PDB entry 7OGQ | X-ray diffraction, 2.20 A resolution | chains BBB and CCC of the 3 polymer chains in the assembly

Chain BBB:
Molecule: Somatic embryogenesis receptor kinase 1
Organism: Arabidopsis thaliana
Notes: EC 2.7.10.1, 2.7.11.1
UniProtKB: Q94AG2 (SERK1_ARATH); numbering as in UniProt (aligned over 24-211)
Sequence (203 residues; each row starts with the number of its first residue):
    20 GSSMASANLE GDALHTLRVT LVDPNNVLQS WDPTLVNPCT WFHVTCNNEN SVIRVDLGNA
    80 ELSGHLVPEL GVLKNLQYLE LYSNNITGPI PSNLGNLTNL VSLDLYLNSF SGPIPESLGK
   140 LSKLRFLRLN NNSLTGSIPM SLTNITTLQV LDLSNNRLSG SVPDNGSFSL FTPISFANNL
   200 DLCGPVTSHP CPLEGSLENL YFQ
Disordered / not traced: 20-26, 212-222
Sequence notes: expression tag (20-23, 212-222)
Disulfide bonds: C58-C65, C202-C210
Covalently attached groups: N-acetylglucosamine (NAG) linked to N115, N150, N163, N184

Chain CCC:
Molecule: Protein IDA-LIKE 2
Organism: Arabidopsis thaliana
UniProtKB: Q6DUW9 (IDL2_ARATH); numbering as in UniProt (aligned over 70-83)
Sequence (14 residues; each row starts with the number of its first residue):
    70 YVPVPASGPS RKHN
Sequence notes: conflict Y70 (His in Q6DUW9), V71 (Phe in Q6DUW9)
Modified residues: P78 (4-hydroxyproline; HYP)

Interface between chain BBB and chain CCC:
Pairs across the interface (9; chain BBB residue first):
  D51(BBB) - H82(CCC)  salt bridge
  T53(BBB) - R80(CCC)
  T53(BBB) - K81(CCC)
  T53(BBB) - H82(CCC)  hydrogen bond (backbone-backbone)
  L54(BBB) - H82(CCC)
  L54(BBB) - N83(CCC)
  V55(BBB) - K81(CCC)
  V55(BBB) - H82(CCC)  hydrogen bond (backbone-backbone)
  V55(BBB) - N83(CCC)

Summary:
The chain BBB/chain CCC interface involves 4 residues from each chain, with 2 hydrogen bonds and 1 salt
bridge. Polar pairs include D51(BBB)-H82(CCC), T53(BBB)-H82(CCC) and V55(BBB)-H82(CCC). N-acetylglucosamine is
covalently linked to N115(BBB), N150(BBB), N163(BBB) and N184(BBB).
Here chain BBB is Somatic embryogenesis receptor kinase 1 and chain CCC is Protein IDA-LIKE 2, both from
Arabidopsis thaliana. Entry 7OGQ (Plant peptide hormone receptor H1I2S1) was determined by X-ray diffraction,
deposited together with 7ODK, 7ODV, 7OGO, 7OGU and 7OGZ.
